PDB entry 3SBS | X-ray diffraction, 2.10 A resolution | chain A

[Chain A]
Molecule: A1 cistron-splicing factor AAR2
Organism: Saccharomyces cerevisiae
UniProtKB: P32357 (AAR2_YEAST); residue numbers follow UniProt; this construct covers 1-355
Chain sequence (363 residues; numbered 1 to 363; the number before each row is that of its first residue):
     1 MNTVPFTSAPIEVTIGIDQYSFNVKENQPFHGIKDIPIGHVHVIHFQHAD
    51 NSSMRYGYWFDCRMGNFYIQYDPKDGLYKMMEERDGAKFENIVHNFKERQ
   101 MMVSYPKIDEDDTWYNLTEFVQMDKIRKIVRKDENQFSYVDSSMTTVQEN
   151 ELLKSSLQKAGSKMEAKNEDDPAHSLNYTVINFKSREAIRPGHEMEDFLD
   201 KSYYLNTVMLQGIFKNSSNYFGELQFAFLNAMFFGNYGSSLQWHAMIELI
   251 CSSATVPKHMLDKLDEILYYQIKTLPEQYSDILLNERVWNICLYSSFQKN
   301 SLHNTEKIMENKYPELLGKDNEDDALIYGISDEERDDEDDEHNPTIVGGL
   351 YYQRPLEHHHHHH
Not modelled in the structure: 155-172, 319-363
Sequence notes: expression tag (356-363)
UniProt features mapped onto this chain:
  - region: Leu261 to Ile282 (Leucine-zipper)
  - modified residue: Ser253 (Phosphoserine), Thr274 (Phosphothreonine), Tyr328 (Phosphotyrosine), Ser331 (Phosphoserine), Thr345 (Phosphothreonine)
  - mutagenesis: Ser253 (S253A: No effect on interaction with PRP8; S253D/E: Disrupts interaction with PRP8)
From the paper describing this entry:
  - post-translational modification sites: Ser253, Thr274, Tyr328, Ser331, Thr345
  - mutagenesis - S253D, S253E: abolished binding to Prp8p
  - mutagenesis - S253A: unchanged binding to Prp8pE1

[Overview]
From UniProt: one mutagenesis site. From the paper: S253D and S253E abolish binding to Prp8p; modification
sites Ser253, Thr274 and Tyr328 among others.
Chain A is A1 cistron-splicing factor AAR2 (Saccharomyces cerevisiae); the structure, Crystal structure of
Aar2 protein, was determined by X-ray diffraction (same publication as 3SBG and 3SBT).
